PDB entry 2PPO | X-ray diffraction, 1.29 A resolution | chain A

[Chain A]
Molecule: FK506-binding protein 1A
Source organism: Homo sapiens
Notes: EC 5.2.1.8
UniProtKB: P62942 (FKB1A_HUMAN); residues 1-107 here correspond to UniProt positions 2-108 (UniProt number = residue number + 1)
Chain sequence (107 residues; each row starts with the number of its first residue):
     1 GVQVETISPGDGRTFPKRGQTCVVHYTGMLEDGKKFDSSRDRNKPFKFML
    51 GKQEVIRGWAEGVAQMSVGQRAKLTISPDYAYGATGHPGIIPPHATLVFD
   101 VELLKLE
Construct notes: engineered mutation Ala60 (Glu61 in P62942)
UniProt features mapped onto this chain:
  - modified residue: Lys52 (N6-acetyllysine)
What the authors report for this chain:
  - contacts within the chain: Gly58-Tyr80, Ala60-Ala64
  - conformationally variable residues (helix shift, side-chain flip): Trp59, Ala60, Phe99

[Overview]
From the paper: conformational variability at Trp59, Ala60 and Phe99; contacts within the chain involving
Gly58, Tyr80 and Ala60 among others.
Chain A is FK506-binding protein 1A (Homo sapiens); the structure, Crystal structure of E60A mutant of FKBP12,
was determined by X-ray diffraction (same publication as 2PPP and 2PPN).
